3OVM - chains A and B; structure by X-ray diffraction, 2.09 A resolution.

[Chain A (and B)]
Name: Ribosyldihydronicotinamide dehydrogenase [quinone]
Organism: Homo sapiens
Notes: EC 1.10.99.2; chain B of this document is another copy of the same molecule, construct and numbering; everything in this record applies to it too
UniProt: P16083 (NQO2_HUMAN); residues 0-230 here correspond to UniProt positions 1-231 (UniProt number = residue number + 1)
Sequence (231 residues; each row starts with the number of its first residue; numbering starts at 0):
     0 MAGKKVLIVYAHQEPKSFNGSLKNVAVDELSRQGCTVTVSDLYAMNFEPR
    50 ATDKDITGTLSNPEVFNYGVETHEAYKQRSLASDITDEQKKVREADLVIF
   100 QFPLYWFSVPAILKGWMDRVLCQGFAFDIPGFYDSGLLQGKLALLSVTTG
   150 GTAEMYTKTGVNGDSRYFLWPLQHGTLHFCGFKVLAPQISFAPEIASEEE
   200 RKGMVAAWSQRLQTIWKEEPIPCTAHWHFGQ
Unresolved in the structure: 0-1, 229-230 (chain B: 0-1, 230)
Metal / ion sites: Zn2+: His-173, His-177, Cys-222
Residues lining bound ligands:
  - FAD (flavin-adenine dinucleotide), molecule 1: His-11, Lys-15, Ser-16, Phe-17, Asn-18, Ser-20, Pro-102, Leu-103, Tyr-104, Trp-105, Phe-106, Thr-147, Thr-148, Gly-149, Gly-150, Tyr-155, Pro-192, Glu-193, Glu-197, Arg-200, Lys-201, Val-204
  - FAD, molecule 2: Asn-66, Tyr-67, Gly-68, Asp-117
  - MZC (methyl {3-[2-(acetylamino)ethyl]-1H-indol-5-yl}carbamate), molecule 1: Gly-68, Gln-122, Phe-126, Ile-128, Phe-131, Phe-178
  - MZC, molecule 2: Trp-105, Gly-149, Gly-150, Met-154, Ile-194
Reported in the primary citation:
  - binding site for MZC: Trp-105, Phe-126, Phe-131, Asn-161, Phe-178

[Chain A / chain B interface]
Residue-residue contacts - 90 pairs, chain A then chain B:
  Gln-12(A) / Ala-50(B)  hydrogen bond (side chain-backbone)
  Gln-12(A) / Phe-65(B)
  Gln-12(A) / Tyr-67(B)
  Glu-13(A) / Glu-63(B)
  Glu-13(A) / Val-64(B)
  Glu-13(A) / Phe-65(B)  hydrogen bond (side chain-backbone)
  Lys-15(A) / Glu-63(B)  hydrogen bond (side chain-backbone)
  Lys-15(A) / Val-64(B)
  Tyr-42(A) / Ala-50(B)
  Asn-45(A) / Arg-49(B)  hydrogen bond (backbone-side chain)
  Phe-46(A) / Arg-49(B)  hydrogen bond (backbone-side chain)
  Glu-47(A) / Arg-49(B)  salt bridge
  Pro-48(A) / Pro-48(B)  hydrophobic
  Pro-48(A) / Arg-49(B)
  Pro-48(A) / Ala-110(B)
  Arg-49(A) / Asn-45(B)  hydrogen bond (side chain-backbone)
  Arg-49(A) / Phe-46(B)  hydrogen bond (side chain-backbone)
  Arg-49(A) / Glu-47(B)  salt bridge
  Arg-49(A) / Pro-48(B)
  Arg-49(A) / Ile-111(B)
  Ala-50(A) / Gln-12(B)  hydrogen bond (backbone-side chain)
  Ala-50(A) / Tyr-42(B)
  Glu-63(A) / Glu-13(B)
  Glu-63(A) / Lys-15(B)  hydrogen bond (backbone-side chain)
  Val-64(A) / Glu-13(B)
  Val-64(A) / Lys-15(B)
  Phe-65(A) / Gln-12(B)
  Phe-65(A) / Glu-13(B)  hydrogen bond (backbone-side chain)
  Asn-66(A) / Glu-193(B)
  Tyr-67(A) / Gln-12(B)
  Tyr-104(A) / Tyr-67(B)
  Tyr-104(A) / Lys-113(B)  hydrogen bond (backbone-side chain)
  Tyr-104(A) / Asp-117(B)
  Trp-105(A) / Met-116(B)  hydrogen bond (side chain-backbone)
  Trp-105(A) / Asp-117(B)
  Trp-105(A) / Leu-120(B)
  Trp-105(A) / Phe-126(B)  hydrophobic
  Trp-105(A) / Pro-170(B)
  Trp-105(A) / Gly-174(B)
  Trp-105(A) / Thr-175(B)
  Trp-105(A) / Phe-178(B)  hydrophobic
  Trp-105(A) / Cys-179(B)  hydrophobic
  Phe-106(A) / Tyr-132(B)
  Phe-106(A) / Trp-169(B)
  Phe-106(A) / Pro-170(B)  hydrophobic
  Phe-106(A) / Gly-174(B)
  Ser-107(A) / Lys-113(B)
  Val-108(A) / Lys-113(B)  hydrogen bond (backbone-side chain)
  Pro-109(A) / Asp-117(B)
  Ala-110(A) / Pro-48(B)
  Ala-110(A) / Ala-110(B)
  Ala-110(A) / Lys-113(B)
  Ala-110(A) / Gly-114(B)
  Ala-110(A) / Asp-117(B)  hydrogen bond (backbone-side chain)
  Lys-113(A) / Tyr-104(B)  hydrogen bond (side chain-backbone)
  Lys-113(A) / Ser-107(B)
  Lys-113(A) / Val-108(B)  hydrogen bond (side chain-backbone)
  Lys-113(A) / Ala-110(B)
  Gly-114(A) / Ala-110(B)
  Met-116(A) / Trp-105(B)  hydrogen bond (backbone-side chain)
  Asp-117(A) / Tyr-104(B)
  Asp-117(A) / Trp-105(B)
  Asp-117(A) / Pro-109(B)
  Asp-117(A) / Ala-110(B)  hydrogen bond (side chain-backbone)
  Leu-120(A) / Trp-105(B)
  Phe-126(A) / Trp-105(B)  hydrophobic
  Tyr-132(A) / Phe-106(B)
  Tyr-132(A) / Val-160(B)  hydrogen bond (side chain-backbone)
  Tyr-132(A) / Asn-161(B)  hydrogen bond
  Val-160(A) / Tyr-132(B)
  Val-160(A) / His-173(B)  hydrogen bond (backbone-side chain)
  Asn-161(A) / Tyr-132(B)  hydrogen bond
  Asn-161(A) / Trp-169(B)
  Tyr-166(A) / Trp-169(B)
  Tyr-166(A) / Phe-228(B)  hydrophobic
  Trp-169(A) / Phe-106(B)
  Trp-169(A) / Asn-161(B)
  Trp-169(A) / Tyr-166(B)
  Pro-170(A) / Trp-105(B)
  Pro-170(A) / Phe-106(B)  hydrophobic
  Pro-170(A) / Pro-170(B)  hydrophobic
  His-173(A) / Val-160(B)  hydrogen bond (side chain-backbone)
  Gly-174(A) / Trp-105(B)
  Gly-174(A) / Phe-106(B)
  Thr-175(A) / Trp-105(B)
  Phe-178(A) / Trp-105(B)  hydrophobic
  Cys-179(A) / Trp-105(B)  hydrophobic
  Glu-193(A) / Asn-66(B)  hydrogen bond
  Phe-228(A) / Tyr-166(B)  hydrophobic
  Phe-228(A) / Phe-228(B)  hydrophobic
Interface residues without a listed pair, chain A (47 interface residues in all): His-11, Thr-51, Ile-111, Gly-162, Phe-167, Ala-224
Interface residues without a listed pair, chain B (46 interface residues in all): Thr-51, Gly-162, Phe-167, Ala-224

[In short]
The interface between chain A and chain B involves 47 residues on one side and 46 on the other; the contacts
include 24 hydrogen bonds and 2 salt bridges. Polar pairs include Glu-47(A)/Arg-49(B), Gln-12(A)/Ala-50(B) and
Glu-13(A)/Phe-65(B). The paper reports a binding site for MZC at Trp-105(A), Phe-126(A) and Phe-131(A) among
others.
Both chains are Ribosyldihydronicotinamide dehydrogenase [quinone] (Homo sapiens). Entry 3OVM (X-ray
Structural study of quinone reductase II inhibition by compounds with micromolar to nanomolar range IC50 ...)
was determined by X-ray diffraction (same publication as 3OWH, 3OWX, 3OX1, 3OX2 and 3OX3).
